4KVK - chain A; structure by X-ray diffraction, 1.98 A resolution.

[Chain A]
Name: Fatty acid alpha-oxidase
Organism: Oryza sativa
UniProt: Q9M5J1 (Q9M5J1_ORYSA); residue numbers follow UniProt; this construct covers 10-618
Sequence (621 residues; numbered -2 to 618; the number before each row is that of its first residue; numbers below 1 keep their minus sign (Met-2 is residue -2)):
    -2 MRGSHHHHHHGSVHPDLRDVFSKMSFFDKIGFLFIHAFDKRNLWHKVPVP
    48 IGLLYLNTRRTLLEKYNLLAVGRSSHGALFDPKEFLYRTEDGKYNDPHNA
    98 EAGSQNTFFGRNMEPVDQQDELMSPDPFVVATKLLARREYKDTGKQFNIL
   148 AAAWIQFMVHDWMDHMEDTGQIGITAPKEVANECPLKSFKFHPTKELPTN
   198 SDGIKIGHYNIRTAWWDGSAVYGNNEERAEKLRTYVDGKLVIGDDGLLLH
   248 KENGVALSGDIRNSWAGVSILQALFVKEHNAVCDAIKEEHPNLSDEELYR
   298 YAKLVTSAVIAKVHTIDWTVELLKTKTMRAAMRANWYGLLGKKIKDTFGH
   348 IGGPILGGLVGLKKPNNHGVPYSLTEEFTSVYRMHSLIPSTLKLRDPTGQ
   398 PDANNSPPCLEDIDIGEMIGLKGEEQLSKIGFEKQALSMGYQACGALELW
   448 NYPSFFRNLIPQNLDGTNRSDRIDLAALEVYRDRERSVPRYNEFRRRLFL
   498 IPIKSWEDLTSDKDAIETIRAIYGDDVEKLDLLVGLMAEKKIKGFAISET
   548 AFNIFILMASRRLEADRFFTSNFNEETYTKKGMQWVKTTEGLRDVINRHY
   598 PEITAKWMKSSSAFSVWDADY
Unresolved in the structure: -2 to 7
Differences from the reference sequence: expression tag (-2 to 9)
Ion coordination: heme Fe: His157, His382; Ca2+: Thr210, Trp212, Asp214, Ser216; Na+ site 1: Asp505 (together with pentaethylene glycol); Na+ site 2: Ser608 (together with tetraethylene glycol)
Ligand contacts: heme (HEM): Phe106, Ala149, Ile152, Gln153, Val156, His157, Met160, Asp161, His162, Glu164, Asn260, Ser261, Trp262, Thr376, Tyr379, Arg380, Met381, His382, Leu384, Ile385, Ile416, Phe453, Leu456, Pro458, Ile470, Leu472, Leu475, Arg479, Arg483
Reported in the primary citation:
  - catalytic residues: Tyr379 (citing earlier work)
  - heme coordination: His157, His382
  - contacts within the chain: Trp159-Arg559, Trp213-Arg559
  - catalytic residues: Thr316 (proposed by the authors, not directly observed)

[Overview]
Bound to chain A: heme. His157 and His382 coordinate a heme Fe ion. The Ca2+ site is built by Thr210, Trp212,
Asp214 and Ser216. The paper reports catalytic residues Tyr379 and Thr316; heme coordination by His157 and
His382.
Chain A is Fatty acid alpha-oxidase (Oryza sativa); the structure, Crystal structure of Oryza sativa fatty
acid alpha-dioxygenase, was determined by X-ray diffraction together with 4KVJ and 4KVL from the same study.
